3T4N - chains B and C of the 3 polymer chains in the assembly; structure by X-ray diffraction, 2.30 A resolution.

Chain B:
Molecule: SNF1 protein kinase subunit beta-2
Organism: Saccharomyces cerevisiae
Reference sequence: P34164 (SIP2_YEAST); residue numbers follow UniProt; this construct covers 304-415
Amino-acid sequence (113 residues; numbered 303 to 415; the number before each row is that of its first residue):
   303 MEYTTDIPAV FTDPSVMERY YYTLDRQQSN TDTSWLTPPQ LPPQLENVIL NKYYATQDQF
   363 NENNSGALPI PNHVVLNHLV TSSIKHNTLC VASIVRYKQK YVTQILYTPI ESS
Not modelled in the structure: 328-334, 414-415
Differences from the reference sequence: initiating methionine (303)

Chain C:
Molecule: Nuclear protein SNF4
Organism: Saccharomyces cerevisiae
Reference sequence: P12904 (SNF4_YEAST); residues 3-323 here correspond to UniProt positions 2-322 (UniProt number = residue number - 1)
Amino-acid sequence (323 residues; row label = number of the first residue in the row):
     1 MAKPTQDSQE KVSIEQQLAV ESIRKFLNSK TSYDVLPVSY RLIVLDTSLL VKKSLNVLLQ
    61 NSIVSAPLWD SKTSRFAGLL TTTDFINVIQ YYFSNPDKFE LVDKLQLDGL KDIERALGVD
   121 QLDTASIHPS RPLFEACLKM LESRSGRIPL IDQDEETHRE IVVSVLTQYR ILKFVALNCR
   181 ETHFLKIPIG DLNIITQDNM KSCQMTTPVI DVIQMLTQGR VSSVPIIDEN GYLINVYEAY
   241 DVLGLIKGGI YNDLSLSVGE ALMRRSDDFE GVYTCTKNDK LSTIMDNIRK ARVHRFFVVD
   301 DVGRLVGVLT LSDILKYILL GSN
Not modelled in the structure: 1-7, 120-123, 323
Differences from the reference sequence: expression tag (1-2)
Curated features (UniProtKB/Swiss-Prot):
  - binding site (ADP): Ile43, Arg147, Thr167 to Arg170, Thr196, Ser222, Ser223, Arg292 to His294, Thr310 to Asp313
  - binding site (AMP): Thr196, Lys201, Ser222, Ser223, Thr310 to Asp313
  - binding site (ATP): Thr196, Lys201, Ser222, Ser223, Thr310 to Asp313
Residues lining bound ligands: ADP (adenosine-5'-diphosphate): Gln168, Thr196, Asn199, Met200, Lys201, Arg220, Val221, Ser222, Ser223, Val224, Pro225, Val308, Thr310, Leu311, Ser312, Asp313

Chain B / chain C interface:
Contacting residue pairs (47):
  Tyr355(B) - Ser39(C)
  Gln359(B) - Ser39(C)  hydrogen bond
  Gln359(B) - Tyr40(C)
  Leu370(B) - Pro37(C)  hydrophobic
  Leu370(B) - Val38(C)  hydrophobic
  Leu370(B) - Ser39(C)
  Pro371(B) - Ser39(C)  hydrogen bond (backbone-side chain)
  Ile372(B) - Val38(C)  hydrophobic
  His388(B) - Lys53(C)  hydrogen bond (backbone-side chain)
  Thr390(B) - Leu49(C)
  Thr390(B) - Lys53(C)
  Tyr399(B) - Tyr33(C)  hydrophobic
  Tyr399(B) - Pro129(C)
  Tyr399(B) - Asp152(C)  hydrogen bond
  Tyr399(B) - Val163(C)  hydrophobic
  Lys400(B) - Tyr33(C)
  Lys400(B) - Asp152(C)  salt bridge
  Gln401(B) - Tyr33(C)  hydrogen bond (backbone-side chain)
  Lys402(B) - Tyr33(C)  hydrogen bond (side chain-backbone)
  Lys402(B) - Asp34(C)
  Lys402(B) - Leu36(C)  hydrogen bond (side chain-backbone)
  Lys402(B) - Pro37(C)
  Lys402(B) - Val38(C)
  Tyr403(B) - Val38(C)  hydrogen bond (backbone-backbone)
  Tyr403(B) - Ser39(C)
  Tyr403(B) - Tyr40(C)  hydrogen bond (backbone-backbone)
  Val404(B) - Tyr40(C)
  Val404(B) - Leu42(C)  hydrophobic
  Thr405(B) - Tyr40(C)  hydrogen bond (backbone-backbone)
  Thr405(B) - Arg41(C)
  Thr405(B) - Leu42(C)  hydrogen bond (backbone-backbone)
  Gln406(B) - Leu42(C)
  Ile407(B) - Leu42(C)  hydrogen bond (backbone-backbone)
  Ile407(B) - Ile43(C)
  Ile407(B) - Val44(C)  hydrogen bond (backbone-backbone)
  Leu408(B) - Val44(C)
  Leu408(B) - Asp46(C)
  Leu408(B) - Trp69(C)
  Tyr409(B) - Ile43(C)  hydrophobic
  Tyr409(B) - Val44(C)  hydrogen bond (backbone-backbone)
  Tyr409(B) - Leu45(C)  hydrophobic
  Tyr409(B) - Asp46(C)  hydrogen bond (backbone-backbone)
  Tyr409(B) - Val57(C)  hydrophobic
  Tyr409(B) - Asn61(C)  hydrogen bond
  Thr410(B) - Asp46(C)
  Pro411(B) - Ser48(C)
  Pro411(B) - Leu49(C)

Overview:
The interface between chain B and chain C involves 20 residues on one side and 22 on the other; the contacts
include 16 hydrogen bonds and 1 salt bridge. Polar contacts include Lys400(B)-Asp152(C), Gln359(B)-Ser39(C)
and Pro371(B)-Ser39(C). Bound to chain C: ADP.
Here chain B is SNF1 protein kinase subunit beta-2 and chain C is Nuclear protein SNF4, both from
Saccharomyces cerevisiae. Entry 3T4N (Structure of the regulatory fragment of Saccharomyces cerevisiae AMPK in
complex with ADP) was determined by X-ray diffraction (same publication as 3TDH and 3TE5).
